PDB entry 4MD5 | X-ray diffraction, 1.65 A resolution | chains B and C of the 3 polymer chains in the assembly

# Chain B
Protein: HLA class II histocompatibility antigen, DRB1-4 beta chain
From: Homo sapiens
Notes: fragment: Extracellular Domain
Reference sequence: P13760 (2B14_HUMAN); residues 1-190 here correspond to UniProt positions 30-219 (UniProt number = residue number + 29)
Amino-acid sequence (200 residues; each row starts with the number of its first residue; numbers below 1 keep their minus sign (Gly-1 is residue -1)):
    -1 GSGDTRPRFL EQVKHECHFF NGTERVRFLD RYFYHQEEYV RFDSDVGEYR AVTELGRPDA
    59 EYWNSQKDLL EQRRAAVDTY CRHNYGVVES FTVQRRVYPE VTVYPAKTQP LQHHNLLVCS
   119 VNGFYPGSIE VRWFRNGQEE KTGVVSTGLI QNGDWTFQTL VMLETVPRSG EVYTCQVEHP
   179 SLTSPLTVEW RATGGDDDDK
Disordered / not traced: -1 to 1, 192-198
Sequence notes: expression tag (-1 to 0, 191-198); variant Arg71 (Lys100 in P13760), Val86 (Gly115 in P13760)
Disulfide bonds: Cys15-Cys79, Cys117-Cys173
Covalently attached groups: N-acetylglucosamine (NAG) linked to Asn19
From the paper describing this entry:
  - contacts within the chain: Val11-His13 (hydrophobic contact)

# Chain C
Protein: Citrullinated Vimentin
Reference sequence: P08670 (VIME_HUMAN); residues 1-13 here correspond to UniProt positions 66-78 (UniProt number = residue number + 65)
Amino-acid sequence (13 residues; row label = number of the first residue in the row):
     1 SAVRLRSSVP GVR
Modified positions: Arg6 (citrulline; CIR)
Swiss-Prot annotation at these positions:
  - modified residue (Phosphoserine): Ser1, Ser7, Ser8

# Chain B / chain C interface
Pairs across the interface (34):
  Val11(B) - Ser8(C)
  His13(B) - Arg6(C)
  His13(B) - Ser7(C)
  His13(B) - Ser8(C)  hydrogen bond
  Phe26(B) - Arg6(C)
  Tyr30(B) - Ser8(C)
  Tyr30(B) - Val9(C)  hydrogen bond (side chain-backbone)
  Tyr47(B) - Val9(C)
  Pro56(B) - Val12(C)
  Asp57(B) - Gly11(C)
  Asp57(B) - Val12(C)  hydrogen bond (side chain-backbone)
  Tyr60(B) - Pro10(C)
  Tyr60(B) - Val12(C)  hydrophobic
  Trp61(B) - Val9(C)
  Trp61(B) - Pro10(C)  hydrogen bond (side chain-backbone)
  Trp61(B) - Gly11(C)
  Leu67(B) - Val9(C)  hydrophobic
  Gln70(B) - Arg6(C)
  Arg71(B) - Arg6(C)
  Arg71(B) - Ser7(C)  hydrogen bond (side chain-backbone)
  Arg71(B) - Val9(C)
  Ala74(B) - Arg6(C)
  Thr77(B) - Arg4(C)  hydrogen bond (backbone-side chain)
  Thr77(B) - Arg6(C)
  Tyr78(B) - Arg4(C)
  Tyr78(B) - Leu5(C)
  Tyr78(B) - Arg6(C)
  His81(B) - Ala2(C)  hydrogen bond (side chain-backbone)
  His81(B) - Arg4(C)  hydrogen bond
  Asn82(B) - Val3(C)
  Asn82(B) - Arg4(C)  hydrogen bond (side chain-backbone)
  Val85(B) - Ser1(C)
  Val85(B) - Ala2(C)
  Val85(B) - Val3(C)  hydrophobic
Interface residues without a listed pair, chain B (20 interface residues in all): Asp28, Val86
Interface features reported in the paper:
  - interface residues, chain B: His13(B), Arg71(B), Ala74(B)

# In short
20 residues of chain B and 12 residues of chain C are in contact, with 9 hydrogen bonds. Among the polar pairs
are His13(B)-Ser8(C), Tyr30(B)-Val9(C) and Asp57(B)-Val12(C). Covalently linked N-acetylglucosamine: at
Asn19(B). From the paper: interface residues His13(B), Arg71(B) and Ala74(B); contacts within the chain
involving His13(B) and Val11(B).
Here chain B is HLA class II histocompatibility antigen, DRB1-4 beta chain (Homo sapiens) and chain C is
Citrullinated Vimentin. Entry 4MD5 (Immune Receptor) was determined by X-ray diffraction together with 4MCY,
4MCZ, 4MD0, 4MD4, 4MDI and 4MDJ from the same study.
